9AVU - chains E and D of the 5 polymer chains in the assembly; structure by electron microscopy, 2.45 A resolution.

== Chain E ==
Name: Acetylcholine receptor subunit beta
Organism: Bos taurus
UniProtKB: P04758 (ACHB_BOVIN); residue numbers follow UniProt; this construct covers 25-505
Chain sequence (481 residues; each row starts with the number of its first residue):
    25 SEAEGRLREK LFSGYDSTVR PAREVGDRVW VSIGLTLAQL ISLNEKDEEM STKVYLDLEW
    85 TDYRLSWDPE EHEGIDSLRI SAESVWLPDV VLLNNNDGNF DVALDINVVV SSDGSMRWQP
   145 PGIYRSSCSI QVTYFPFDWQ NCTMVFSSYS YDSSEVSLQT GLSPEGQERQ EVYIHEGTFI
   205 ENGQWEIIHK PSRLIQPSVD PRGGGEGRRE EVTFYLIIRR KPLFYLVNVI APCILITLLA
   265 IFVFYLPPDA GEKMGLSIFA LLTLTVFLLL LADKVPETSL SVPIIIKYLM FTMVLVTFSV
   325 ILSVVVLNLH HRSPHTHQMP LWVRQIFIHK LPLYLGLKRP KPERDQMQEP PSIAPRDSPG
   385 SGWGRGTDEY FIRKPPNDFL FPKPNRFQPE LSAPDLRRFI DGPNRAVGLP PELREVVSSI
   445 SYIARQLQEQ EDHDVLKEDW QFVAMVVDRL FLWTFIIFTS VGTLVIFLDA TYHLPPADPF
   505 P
Not modelled in the structure: 224-230, 368-433
Cystine bridges: Cys152-Cys166
Glycans and other covalent adducts: N-acetylglucosamine (NAG) linked to Asn165
Swiss-Prot annotation at these positions:
  - modified residue: Tyr394 (Phosphotyrosine)
  - glycosylation: Asn165 (N-linked (GlcNAc...) asparagine)

== Chain D ==
Name: Acetylcholine receptor subunit delta
Organism: Bos taurus
UniProtKB: P04759 (ACHD_BOVIN); residue numbers follow UniProt; this construct covers 22-516
Chain sequence (495 residues; each row starts with the number of its first residue):
    22 LNEEERLIRH LFEEKAYNKE LRPAAHKESV EISLALTLSN LISLKEVEET LTTNVWIEQG
    82 WTDSRLQWDA EDFGNISVLR LPADMVWLPE IVLENNNDGS FQISYSCNVL IYPSGSVYWL
   142 PPAIFRSSCP ISVTYFPFDW QNCSLKFSSL KYTTKEITLS LKQAEEDGRS YPVEWIIIDP
   202 EGFTENGEWE IVHRPARVNV DPSVPLDSPN RQDVTFYLII RRKPLFYVIN ILVPCVLISF
   262 MINLVFYLPA DCGEKTSMAI SVLLAQSVFL LLISKRLPAT SMAIPLIGKF LLFGMVLVTM
   322 VVVICVIVLN IHFRTPSTHV LSEPVKKLFL ETLPEILHMS RPAEDGPSPG TLIRRSSSLG
   382 YISKAEEYFS LKSRSDLMFE KQSERHGLAR RLTTARRPPA GSEQAQQELF SELKPAVDGA
   442 NFIVNHMKDQ NNYNEEKDCW NRVARTVDRL CLFVVTPIMV VGTAWIFLQG AYNQPPPQPF
   502 PGDPFSYLEK DKRFI
Not modelled in the structure: 360-427
Cystine bridges: Cys150-Cys164
Glycans and other covalent adducts: N-acetylglucosamine (NAG) linked to Asn96, Asn163
Residues lining bound ligands: acetylcholine (ACH): Trp77, Leu131, Tyr139, Leu141
Swiss-Prot annotation at these positions:
  - modified residue: Tyr389 (Phosphotyrosine)
  - glycosylation (N-linked (GlcNAc...) asparagine): Asn96, Asn163

== Interface between chain E and chain D ==
Contacting residue pairs - 93 pairs, chain E then chain D:
  Ser25(E) - Leu42(D)
  Ser25(E) - Ala45(D)
  Glu28(E) - Leu42(D)
  Glu28(E) - His47(D)
  Gly29(E) - Leu42(D)
  Arg32(E) - Glu41(D)
  Arg32(E) - Leu42(D)
  Gln63(E) - Ser149(D)
  Ile65(E) - Asn118(D)
  Lys77(E) - Glu115(D)  salt bridge
  Lys77(E) - Asn117(D)
  Lys77(E) - Phe122(D)
  Tyr79(E) - Glu115(D)  hydrogen bond
  Tyr79(E) - Leu171(D)
  Tyr79(E) - Asn231(D)
  Ile99(E) - His47(D)
  Arg103(E) - Lys172(D)  hydrogen bond (side chain-backbone)
  Arg103(E) - Tyr173(D)
  Arg103(E) - Thr174(D)
  Arg103(E) - Glu177(D)  salt bridge
  Arg103(E) - Pro230(D)
  Ala127(E) - Phe122(D)  hydrophobic
  Leu128(E) - Gln123(D)
  Leu128(E) - Leu171(D)  hydrophobic
  Asp129(E) - Lys172(D)
  Ile130(E) - Leu171(D)  hydrophobic
  Ile130(E) - Lys172(D)
  Asn131(E) - Lys172(D)  hydrogen bond
  Asn131(E) - Tyr173(D)
  Pro145(E) - Phe122(D)  hydrophobic
  Pro145(E) - Leu171(D)  hydrophobic
  Ile147(E) - Gly120(D)
  Ile147(E) - Phe122(D)  hydrophobic
  His199(E) - Asp222(D)  salt bridge
  His199(E) - Ser224(D)  hydrogen bond
  His199(E) - Val225(D)
  Gly207(E) - Thr301(D)
  Gly207(E) - Ser302(D)  hydrogen bond (backbone-backbone)
  Gly207(E) - Met303(D)
  Gln208(E) - Ala300(D)
  Lys245(E) - Ser302(D)
  Leu247(E) - Ser302(D)
  Phe248(E) - Ser295(D)
  Phe248(E) - Ala300(D)
  Val251(E) - Ile305(D)  hydrophobic
  Val251(E) - Leu313(D)
  Asn252(E) - Leu291(D)
  Asn252(E) - Ser295(D)
  Pro256(E) - Met316(D)  hydrophobic
  Leu259(E) - Thr320(D)
  Leu263(E) - Leu284(D)  hydrophobic
  Leu263(E) - Val323(D)  hydrophobic
  Phe266(E) - Val324(D)  hydrophobic
  Phe266(E) - Val327(D)
  Tyr269(E) - Asn331(D)  hydrogen bond
  Tyr269(E) - Arg335(D)
  Leu270(E) - Leu330(D)  hydrophobic
  Pro271(E) - Leu330(D)
  Pro271(E) - Asn331(D)
  Pro271(E) - Phe334(D)  hydrophobic
  Asp273(E) - Phe334(D)
  Ala274(E) - Phe334(D)  hydrophobic
  Glu276(E) - Glu275(D)
  Glu276(E) - Lys276(D)
  Glu276(E) - Thr277(D)  hydrogen bond
  Glu276(E) - Ser278(D)
  Glu276(E) - Leu330(D)
  Leu280(E) - Ile281(D)  hydrophobic
  Phe283(E) - Ile281(D)  hydrophobic
  Thr287(E) - Leu285(D)
  Phe291(E) - Ser288(D)
  Leu294(E) - Leu292(D)  hydrophobic
  Leu294(E) - Lys296(D)
  Asp297(E) - Lys296(D)  salt bridge
  Pro364(E) - Pro337(D)
  Pro364(E) - Ser338(D)
  Pro364(E) - Thr339(D)
  Pro364(E) - His340(D)
  Pro364(E) - Val341(D)  hydrophobic
  Val441(E) - Pro436(D)  hydrophobic
  Ile444(E) - Ala437(D)
  Ile444(E) - Gly440(D)
  Ile447(E) - Ile444(D)  hydrophobic
  Ala448(E) - Gly440(D)
  Ala448(E) - Phe443(D)
  Leu451(E) - Phe443(D)  hydrophobic
  Leu451(E) - Ile444(D)  hydrophobic
  Leu451(E) - His447(D)
  Gln452(E) - Phe443(D)
  Glu455(E) - His447(D)  salt bridge
  Glu462(E) - Ser338(D)
  Glu462(E) - Tyr454(D)
  Met469(E) - Thr339(D)  hydrogen bond
Other interface residues (no listed pair), chain E (66 interface residues in all): Gly98, Asp100, Ser101, Ser105, Arg149, Ile204, Glu205, Asn206, Ala255, Leu262, Val290, Lys298, Lys362, Arg363, Ser445
Other interface residues (no listed pair), chain D (73 interface residues in all): Arg43, Val113, Asp119, Pro151, Gly274, Leu293, Pro299, Ala304, Val317, Ile328, Glu433, Ala441, Met448

== Summary ==
The interface between chain E and chain D involves 66 residues on one side and 73 on the other; the contacts
include 8 hydrogen bonds and 5 salt bridges. Polar pairs include Lys77(E)-Glu115(D), Arg103(E)-Glu177(D) and
His199(E)-Asp222(D). Bound to chain D: acetylcholine.
Here chain E is Acetylcholine receptor subunit beta and chain D is Acetylcholine receptor subunit delta, both
from Bos taurus. Entry 9AVU (Bovine fetal muscle nAChR bound to ACh) was determined by electron microscopy
together with 9AVV, 9AWJ and 9AWK from the same study.
